PDB entry 7PIO | electron microscopy, 9.50 A resolution (very low resolution: no residue pairs are listed; an interface is given only as per-side residue counts) | chains u and 3 of the 53 polymer chains in the assembly

[Chain u]
Protein: 50S ribosomal protein L27
From: Mycoplasma pneumoniae M129
UniProt: P75458 (RL27_MYCPN); numbering as in UniProt (aligned over 1-104)
Sequence (104 residues; each row starts with the number of its first residue):
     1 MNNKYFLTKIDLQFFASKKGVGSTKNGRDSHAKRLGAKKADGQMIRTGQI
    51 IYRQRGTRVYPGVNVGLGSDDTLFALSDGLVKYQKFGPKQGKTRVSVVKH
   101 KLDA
Not modelled in the structure: 1-16, 103-104

[Chain 3]
Molecule: 23S ribosomal RNA
From: Mycoplasma pneumoniae M129
Sequence (2907 nucleotides; row label = number of the first residue in the row):
     1 UACAAUAAGUUACUAAGGGCUUAUGGUGGAUGCCUUGGCACUAAUAGGCG
    51 AUGAAGGACGUGUUAACCUGCGAUAAGCUUCGGGUAGGUGGUAAGAACCU
   101 CAGAUCCGGAGAUUUCCGAAUGGAGCAAUCCGGUAGUUGGAAACAGCUAU
   151 CAUUAAUUGAUGAAUAAAUAGUCAAUUAAAGCAAUACGUGGUGAAGUGAA
   201 ACAUCUCAGUAGCCACAGGAAAAGAAAACGAAUGUGAUUCCGUGUGUAGU
   251 GGCGAGCGAAAGCGGAACAGGCCAAACUUAUCAUUAGAUAGGGGUUGUAG
   301 GGCUUGCAAUGUGGACUUGAAAACGAUAGAAGAAGCUGUUGGAAAGCAGC
   351 GCGCAAAAGGGUGAUAGCCCCGUAUUUGAAAUUGUUUUCAUACCUAGCGA
   401 GAUCCCUGAGUAGCUCGGAAAACGUUAUUUUGAGUGAAUCUGCCCAGACC
   451 AUUGGGUAAGCCUAAAUACUAAUUAGUGACCGAUAGCGAAACAGUACCGU
   501 GAGGGAAAGGUGAAAAGAACCCAGAGAUGGGAGUGAAAUAGAUUCUGAAA
   551 CCAUAUGCCUACAACGUGUCAGAGCACAUUAAUGUGUGAUGGCGUGCGUU
   601 UUGAAGUAUGAGCCGGCGAGUUAUGAUAGCAAGCGUUAGUUAACCAGGAG
   651 AUGGGGAGCUGUAGCGAAAGCGAGUUUUAAAAGAGCGUUUGUUUGUUAUU
   701 AUAGACCCGAAACGGGUUGAGCUAGUCAUGAGCAGGUUGAAGGUUGAGUA
   751 ACAUCAACUGGAGGACCGAACCGACUCUCGUUGAAACGAUAGCGGAUGAC
   801 UUGUGAUUAGGGGUGAAAUUCCAAUCGAAAUCCGUGAUAGCUGGUUCUCG
   851 UCGAAAUAGCUUUAAGGCUAGCGUGAGAUCACAAAUAAGUGGAGGUAAAG
   901 CUACUGAAUGUAUGAUGGCGCCACCUAGGCGUACUGAAUACAAUUAAACU
   951 CUGAAUGCCAUUUAUUUUAUUCUCGCAGUCAGACAGUGGGGGAUAAGCUU
  1001 CAUUGUCAAGAGGGGAAGAGCCCAGAUCAUUAAAUAAGGUCCCCAAAAUA
  1051 UACUAAGUGGAAAAGGAUGUGAAAGUGCUAAAACAGCAAGGAUGUUGGCU
  1101 UAGAAGCAGCCAUCGUUUAAAGAGUGCGUAACAGCUCACUUGUCGAGUGU
  1151 UUUUGCGCCGAAGAUGUAACGGGGCUAAGUAUAUUACCGAAUUUAUGGAU
  1201 AAGAUUUAUAUCUUGUGGUAGACGAGCGUUGUAUUGGAGUUGAAGUCAAA
  1251 GCGUGAGCAUUGGUGGAUCCAAUACAAGUGAGAAUGCCGGCAUGAGUAAC
  1301 GCUUGGGAGUGAGAAUCUCCCAAACCGAUUGACUAAGGUUUCCUGGACCA
  1351 GGGUCGUCCUUCCAGGGUUAGUCUGGACCUAAGCUGAGGCUGAAAAGCGU
  1401 AGGCGAUGGACAACAGGUUAAUAUUCCUGUACUUACAGUUAGACUGAUGG
  1451 AGUGACAAAGAAGGUUUUCCACCCCCAUAAUUGGAUUUGGGGAUAAAUCA
  1501 UAAGGUGGUACAAUAGGCAAAUCCGUUGUGCAUAACAUUGAGUGAUGAUG
  1551 UCGAGUGAAUGAGUGAUCAAGUAGCGAAGGUGGUAUUAAUCAUGCUUUCA
  1601 AGAAAAGCUUCUAGGGUUAAUCUAGCUGUAACCAGUACCGAGAACGAACA
  1651 CACGUAGUCAAGGAGAGGAUCCUAAGGUUAGCGAGUGAACUAUAGCCAAG
  1701 GAACUCUGCAAAUUAACCCCGUAAGUUAGCGAGAAGGGGUGCUUAUGUAA
  1751 AAGUAAGCCGCAGUGAAGAACGAGGGGGGACUGUUUAACUAAAACACAAC
  1801 UCUAUGCCAAACCGUAAGGUGAUGUAUAUGGGGUGACACCUGCCCAGUGC
  1851 UGGAAGGUUAAAGAAGGAGGUUAGCGCAAGCGAAGCUUUUAACUGAAGCC
  1901 CCAGUGAACGGCGGCCGUAACUAUAACGGUCCUAAGGUAGCGAAAUUCCU
  1951 AGUCGGGUAAAUUCCGUCCCGCUUGAAUGGUGUAACCAUCUCUUGACUGU
  2001 CUCGGCUAUAGACUCGGUGAAAUCCAGGUACGGGUGAAGACACCCGUUAG
  2051 GCGCAACGGGACGGAAAGACCCCGUGAAGCUUUACUGUAGCUUAAUAUUG
  2101 AUCAGGACAUUAUCAUGUAGAGAAUAGGUAGGAGCAAUCGAUGCAAGUUC
  2151 GCUAGGACUUGUUGAUGCGAAAGGUGGAAUACUACCCUUGGUUGUGUGCU
  2201 GUUCUAAUUGGUAACUGUUAUCCAGUUUCAAGACAGUGUUAGGUGGGCAG
  2251 UUUGACUGGGGCGGUCGCCUCCUAAAAGGUAACGGAGGCGUACAAAGGUA
  2301 CCUUCAGUACGGUUGGAAAUCGUAUGUAGAGUGUAAUGGUGUAAGGGUGC
  2351 UUGACUGUGAGACAUACAGGUCGAACAGGUGAGAAAUCAGGUCAUAGUGA
  2401 UCCGGUGGUCCAGUAUGGAAUGGCCAUCGCUCAACGGAUAAAAGCUACUC
  2451 CGGGGAUAACAGGCUGAUACUGCCCAAGAGUUCAUAUCGACGGCAGUGUU
  2501 UGGCACCUCGAUGUCGACUCAUCUCAUCCUCGAGCUGAAGCAGGUUCGAA
  2551 GGGUUCGGCUGUUCGCCGAUUAAAGAGAUACGUGAGUUGGGUUCAAACCG
  2601 UCGUGAGACAGGUUGGUCCCUAUCUAUUGUGCCCGUAGGAAGAUUGAAGA
  2651 GUGUUGCUUCUAGUACGAGAGGACCGAAGCGAGGACACCUCUUAUGCUCC
  2701 AGUUGUAGCGCCAGCUGCACCGCUGGGUAGUAACGUGUCUAUUAGAUAAA
  2751 CGCUGAAAGCAUCUAAGUGUGAAACUAUCUCAAAGAUUAAUCUUCCCAUU
  2801 UCGCAAGAAAGUAAGAGCCGUCAAAGACGAUGACGUUGAUAGGUUACAGG
  2851 UGUAAGCAUAGUGAUAUGUUGAGCUGAGUAAUACUAAUUGCUCGAGGACU
  2901 UAUUGGA
Not modelled in the structure: 1-7, 923-927, 1560-1569, 2901-2907

[How chain u and chain 3 interact]
At this resolution (10 A) residue pairs are not listed: 42 residues of chain u and 49 of chain 3 lie at the interface.

[Overview]
42 residues of chain u face 49 of chain 3 across their interface.
Chain u is 50S ribosomal protein L27 and chain 3 is 23S ribosomal RNA, both from Mycoplasma pneumoniae M129;
the structure, 70S ribosome with P-site tRNA in pseudouridimycin-treated Mycoplasma pneumoniae cells, was
determined by electron microscopy together with 7OOC, 7OOD, 7P6Z, 7PAH, 7PAI, 7PAJ and 23 further entries from
the same study.
